1QRV - chains C and A of the 4 polymer chains in the assembly; structure by X-ray diffraction, 2.20 A resolution.

== Chain C ==
Molecule: 10-nt DNA strand
Sequence (10 nucleotides; row label = number of the first residue in the row):
     1 GCGATATCGC
Ion coordination: Na+ near DA6 (its only coordinating residue here)

== Chain A ==
Molecule: High mobility group protein D
Organism: Drosophila melanogaster
UniProt: Q05783 (HMGD_DROME); residues 2-74 here = UniProt positions 2-74
Amino-acid sequence (73 residues; numbered 2 to 74; the number before each row is that of its first residue):
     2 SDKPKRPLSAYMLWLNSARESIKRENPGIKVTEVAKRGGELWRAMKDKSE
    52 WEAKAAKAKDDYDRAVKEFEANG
Swiss-Prot annotation at these positions:
  - DNA-binding region: Pro-5 to Glu-71 (HMG box)
  - modified residue: Ser-10 (Phosphoserine), Tyr-12 (Phosphotyrosine)
Reported in the primary citation:
  - binding site for the 10-nt DNA strand (chain C): Arg-7, Ser-10, Tyr-12, Met-13, Thr-33, Ala-36, Arg-44, Lys-49
  - binding site for the 10-nt DNA strand: Pro-8, Asn-17, Arg-20, Val-32
  - specificity-determining residues: Ser-10, Val-32
  - contacts within the chain: Leu-9/Ala-56 (water-mediated contact), Asn-17/Glu-21 (water-mediated contact), Ser-18/Ser-22 (water-mediated contact), Lys-24/Gly-29 (water-mediated contact), Asp-48/Glu-51 (water-mediated contact)

== Interface between chain C and chain A ==
Pairs across the interface (25; chain C residue first):
  DG3(C) / Val-32(A)  base contact
  DG3(C) / Thr-33(A)  base contact
  DA4(C) / Val-32(A)  base contact
  DA4(C) / Thr-33(A)  sugar contact
  DA4(C) / Ala-36(A)  base contact
  DA4(C) / Lys-37(A)  phosphate contact
  DT5(C) / Tyr-12(A)  hydrogen bond to the base
  DT5(C) / Leu-16(A)  base contact
  DT5(C) / Ala-36(A)  sugar contact
  DT5(C) / Lys-37(A)  phosphate contact
  DT5(C) / Gly-40(A)  phosphate contact
  DT5(C) / Arg-44(A)  hydrogen bond to the phosphate
  DA6(C) / Tyr-12(A)  sugar contact
  DA6(C) / Met-13(A)  base contact
  DA6(C) / Trp-43(A)  hydrogen bond to the phosphate
  DA6(C) / Arg-44(A)  salt bridge to the phosphate
  DT7(C) / Ser-10(A)  sugar contact
  DT7(C) / Trp-43(A)  hydrogen bond to the phosphate
  DC8(C) / Arg-7(A)  hydrogen bond to the base
  DG9(C) / Arg-7(A)  hydrogen bond to the sugar
  DC10(C) / Lys-4(A)  hydrogen bond to the base
  DC10(C) / Arg-7(A)  sugar contact
  DC10(C) / Tyr-63(A)  sugar contact
  DC10(C) / Val-67(A)  base contact
  DC10(C) / Glu-71(A)  hydrogen bond to the base

== Summary ==
Chain C and chain A form an interface of 8 and 16 residues respectively; the contacts include 8 hydrogen bonds
and 1 salt bridge. Among the polar pairs are DT5(C)/Tyr-12(A), DC8(C)/Arg-7(A) and DC10(C)/Lys-4(A). From the
paper: a binding site for the 10-nt DNA strand (chain C) at Arg-7(A), Ser-10(A) and Tyr-12(A) among others; a
binding site for the 10-nt DNA strand at Pro-8(A), Asn-17(A) and Arg-20(A) among others.
Here chain C is a 10-nt DNA strand and chain A is High mobility group protein D (Drosophila melanogaster).
Entry 1QRV (Crystal structure of the complex of hmg-D and DNA) was determined by X-ray diffraction.
